PDB entry 1Q07 | X-ray diffraction, 2.50 A resolution | chains A and B

== Chain A (and B) ==
Name: Transcriptional regulator cueR
Organism: Escherichia coli
Notes: chain B of this document is another copy of the same molecule, construct and numbering; everything in this record applies to it too
UniProtKB: P0A9G4 (CUER_ECOLI); residue numbers follow UniProt; this construct covers 1-135
Chain sequence (135 residues; row label = number of the first residue in the row):
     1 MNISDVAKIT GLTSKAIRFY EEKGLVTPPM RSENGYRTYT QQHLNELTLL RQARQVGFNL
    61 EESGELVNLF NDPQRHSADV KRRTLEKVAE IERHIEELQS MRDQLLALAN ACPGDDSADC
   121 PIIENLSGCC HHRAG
Disordered / not traced: 115-119, 128-135 (chain B: 75, 128-135)
Metal / ion sites: gold ion: Cys-112, Cys-120

== Chain A / chain B interface ==
Pairs across the interface (86; chain A residue first):
  Asn-45(A) / Ser-127(B)
  Thr-48(A) / Leu-126(B)
  Thr-48(A) / Ser-127(B)
  Leu-49(A) / Leu-126(B)
  Leu-49(A) / Ser-127(B)
  Gln-52(A) / Leu-126(B)
  Gln-52(A) / Ser-127(B)
  Gln-55(A) / Met-101(B)
  Val-56(A) / Met-101(B)  hydrophobic
  Leu-66(A) / Ile-123(B)
  Phe-70(A) / Ile-123(B)  hydrophobic
  Phe-70(A) / Ser-127(B)
  Pro-73(A) / Ala-118(B)
  Arg-75(A) / Ser-117(B)
  Arg-75(A) / Ala-118(B)  hydrogen bond (side chain-backbone)
  His-76(A) / Asp-115(B)
  His-76(A) / Asp-116(B)
  His-76(A) / Ser-117(B)
  Ser-77(A) / Cys-112(B)
  Ser-77(A) / Pro-113(B)
  Ser-77(A) / Gly-114(B)  hydrogen bond (side chain-backbone)
  Ser-77(A) / Asp-115(B)  hydrogen bond
  Ser-77(A) / Ser-117(B)  hydrogen bond (backbone-backbone)
  Ser-77(A) / Asp-119(B)
  Ala-78(A) / Gly-114(B)
  Ala-78(A) / Asp-115(B)  hydrogen bond (backbone-backbone)
  Val-80(A) / Cys-120(B)  hydrophobic
  Val-80(A) / Ile-122(B)  hydrophobic
  Val-80(A) / Ile-123(B)  hydrophobic
  Lys-81(A) / Ala-109(B)  hydrogen bond (side chain-backbone)
  Lys-81(A) / Cys-112(B)
  Lys-81(A) / Gly-114(B)
  Lys-81(A) / Ile-122(B)
  Thr-84(A) / Leu-105(B)
  Thr-84(A) / Ile-122(B)
  Leu-85(A) / Leu-106(B)  hydrophobic
  Leu-85(A) / Ala-109(B)  hydrophobic
  Val-88(A) / Arg-102(B)
  Val-88(A) / Leu-105(B)  hydrophobic
  Val-88(A) / Leu-106(B)  hydrophobic
  Ile-91(A) / Leu-98(B)
  Glu-92(A) / Arg-102(B)  salt bridge
  His-94(A) / Leu-98(B)
  Ile-95(A) / Leu-98(B)  hydrophobic
  Ile-95(A) / Gln-99(B)
  Ile-95(A) / Arg-102(B)
  Leu-98(A) / Ile-91(B)
  Leu-98(A) / His-94(B)
  Leu-98(A) / Ile-95(B)  hydrophobic
  Leu-98(A) / Leu-98(B)  hydrophobic
  Gln-99(A) / Ile-95(B)
  Met-101(A) / Gln-55(B)
  Met-101(A) / Val-56(B)
  Met-101(A) / Gly-57(B)
  Arg-102(A) / Val-88(B)
  Arg-102(A) / Glu-92(B)  salt bridge
  Arg-102(A) / Ile-95(B)
  Leu-105(A) / Val-56(B)  hydrophobic
  Leu-105(A) / Thr-84(B)
  Leu-105(A) / Lys-87(B)
  Leu-105(A) / Val-88(B)  hydrophobic
  Leu-105(A) / Ile-91(B)  hydrophobic
  Ala-109(A) / Lys-81(B)  hydrogen bond (backbone-side chain)
  Ala-109(A) / Leu-85(B)  hydrophobic
  Cys-112(A) / Ser-77(B)
  Cys-112(A) / Lys-81(B)
  Pro-113(A) / Ser-77(B)
  Pro-113(A) / Lys-81(B)
  Gly-114(A) / Ser-77(B)
  Gly-114(A) / Ala-78(B)
  Cys-120(A) / Val-80(B)  hydrophobic
  Ile-122(A) / Val-80(B)  hydrophobic
  Ile-122(A) / Lys-81(B)
  Ile-122(A) / Thr-84(B)
  Ile-123(A) / Leu-69(B)  hydrophobic
  Ile-123(A) / Phe-70(B)  hydrophobic
  Ile-123(A) / Val-80(B)  hydrophobic
  Asn-125(A) / Gln-52(B)
  Leu-126(A) / Thr-48(B)
  Leu-126(A) / Leu-49(B)
  Leu-126(A) / Gln-52(B)
  Ser-127(A) / Asn-45(B)
  Ser-127(A) / Thr-48(B)
  Ser-127(A) / Leu-49(B)
  Ser-127(A) / Gln-52(B)
  Ser-127(A) / Phe-70(B)
Other interface residues (no listed pair), chain A (40 interface residues in all): Lys-87, Gln-104, Leu-106
Other interface residues (no listed pair), chain B (43 interface residues in all): Phe-58, Leu-66

== Overview ==
40 residues of chain A and 43 residues of chain B are in contact, with 7 hydrogen bonds and 2 salt bridges.
Polar pairs include Glu-92(A)/Arg-102(B), Arg-75(A)/Ala-118(B) and Ser-77(A)/Gly-114(B). Cys-112(A) and
Cys-120(A) coordinate a gold ion ion.
Both chains are Transcriptional regulator cueR (Escherichia coli). Entry 1Q07 (Crystal structure of the Au(I)
form of E. coli CueR, a copper efflux regulator) was determined by X-ray diffraction, deposited together with
1Q05, 1Q06, 1Q08 and 1Q0A.
